5T4G - chain A; structure by X-ray diffraction, 1.80 A resolution.

== Chain A ==
Molecule: Glycoside Hydrolase
From: Bacillus halodurans
UniProt: Q9KG76 (Q9KG76_BACHD); residues 28-789 here = UniProt positions 28-789
Amino-acid sequence (783 residues; numbered 7 to 789; the number before each row is that of its first residue):
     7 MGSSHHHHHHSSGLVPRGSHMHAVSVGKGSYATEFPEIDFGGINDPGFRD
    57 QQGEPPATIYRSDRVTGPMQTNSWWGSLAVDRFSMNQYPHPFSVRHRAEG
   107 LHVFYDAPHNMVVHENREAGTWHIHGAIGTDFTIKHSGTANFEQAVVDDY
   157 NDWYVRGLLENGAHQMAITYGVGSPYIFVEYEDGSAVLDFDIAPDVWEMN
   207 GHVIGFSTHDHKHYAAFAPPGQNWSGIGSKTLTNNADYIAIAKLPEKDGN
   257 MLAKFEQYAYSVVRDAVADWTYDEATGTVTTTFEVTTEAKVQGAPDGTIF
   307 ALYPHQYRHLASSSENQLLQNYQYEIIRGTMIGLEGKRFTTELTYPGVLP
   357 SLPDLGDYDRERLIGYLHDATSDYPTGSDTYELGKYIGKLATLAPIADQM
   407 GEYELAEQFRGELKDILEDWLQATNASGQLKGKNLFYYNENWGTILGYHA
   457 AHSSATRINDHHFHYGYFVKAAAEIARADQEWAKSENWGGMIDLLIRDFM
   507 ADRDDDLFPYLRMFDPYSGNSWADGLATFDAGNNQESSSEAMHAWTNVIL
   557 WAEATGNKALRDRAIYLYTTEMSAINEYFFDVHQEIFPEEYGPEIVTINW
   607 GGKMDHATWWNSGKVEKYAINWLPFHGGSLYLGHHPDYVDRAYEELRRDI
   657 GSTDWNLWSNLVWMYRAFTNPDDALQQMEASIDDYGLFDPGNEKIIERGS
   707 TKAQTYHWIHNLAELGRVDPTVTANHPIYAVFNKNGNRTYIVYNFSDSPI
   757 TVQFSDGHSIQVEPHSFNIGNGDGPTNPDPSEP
Not modelled in the structure: 7-26, 779-789
Differences from the reference sequence: initiating methionine (7); expression tag (8-27)
UniProt features mapped onto this chain:
  - active site: D466, E542, E546
  - binding site ((1,3-beta-D-glucosyl)n): Y387, K391, H458, D466, H470, D530, N540, E542, E546, E699, R704

== Overview ==
Curated annotation (UniProt) lists 3 active-site residues and 11 (1,3-beta-D-glucosyl)n-binding residues.
Chain A is Glycoside Hydrolase (Bacillus halodurans); the structure, Crystal structure of BhGH81 in complex
with laminarin, was determined by X-ray diffraction together with 5T49, 5T4A and 5T4C from the same study.
